2HHD - chains C and D of the 4 polymer chains in the assembly; structure by X-ray diffraction, 2.20 A resolution.

[Chain C]
Protein: Hemoglobin (deoxy) (alpha chain)
Organism: Homo sapiens
UniProt: P01922 (HBA_HUMAN); residues 1-141 here = UniProt positions 1-141
Chain sequence (141 residues; each row starts with the number of its first residue):
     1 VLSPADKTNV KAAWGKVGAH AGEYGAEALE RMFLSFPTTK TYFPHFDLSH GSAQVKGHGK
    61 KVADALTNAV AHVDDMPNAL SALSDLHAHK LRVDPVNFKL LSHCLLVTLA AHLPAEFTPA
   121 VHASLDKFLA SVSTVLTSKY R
Bound ions: heme Fe near H87 (its only coordinating residue here)
Small-molecule neighbours: heme (HEM): M32, T39, Y42, F43, H45, F46, H58, K61, V62, A65, L66, L83, L86, H87, L91, V93, N97, F98, L101, L105, V132, L136

[Chain D]
Protein: Hemoglobin (deoxy) (beta chain)
Organism: Homo sapiens
UniProt: P68871 (HBB_HUMAN); residue numbers follow UniProt; this construct covers 1-146
Chain sequence (146 residues; numbered 1 to 146; the number before each row is that of its first residue):
     1 VHLTPEEKSA VTALWGKVNV DEVGGEALGR LLVVYPWTQR FFESFGDLST PDAVMGNPKV
    61 KAHGKKVLGA FSDGLAHLDN LKGTFATLSE LHCDKLHVDP ENFRLLGNVL VCVLAHHFGK
   121 EFTPPVQAAY QKVVAGVANA LAHKYH
Bound ions: heme Fe near H92 (its only coordinating residue here)
Small-molecule neighbours: heme (HEM): L31, T38, F41, F42, H63, K66, V67, A70, F71, F85, L88, L91, H92, L96, V98, N102, F103, L106, L141

[Interface between chain C and chain D]
Contacting residue pairs - 37 pairs, chain C then chain D:
  R31(C) - F122(D)  hydrogen bond (side chain-backbone)
  R31(C) - T123(D)
  R31(C) - P124(D)
  R31(C) - Q127(D)  hydrogen bond
  L34(C) - P124(D)  hydrophobic
  L34(C) - P125(D)
  L34(C) - A128(D)
  S35(C) - Q127(D)  hydrogen bond
  S35(C) - A128(D)
  S35(C) - Q131(D)
  K99(C) - N108(D)
  H103(C) - N108(D)
  H103(C) - Q127(D)
  H103(C) - Q131(D)  hydrogen bond
  V107(C) - V111(D)  hydrophobic
  V107(C) - A115(D)  hydrophobic
  V107(C) - F122(D)  hydrophobic
  V107(C) - Q127(D)
  A110(C) - C112(D)
  A110(C) - A115(D)
  A110(C) - H116(D)
  A111(C) - A115(D)  hydrogen bond (backbone-backbone)
  A111(C) - G119(D)
  A111(C) - K120(D)
  P114(C) - H116(D)  hydrogen bond (backbone-side chain)
  F117(C) - R30(D)  hydrogen bond (backbone-side chain)
  F117(C) - H116(D)  hydrogen bond (backbone-side chain)
  T118(C) - R30(D)
  P119(C) - R30(D)
  P119(C) - V33(D)
  P119(C) - M55(D)  hydrophobic
  H122(C) - R30(D)  hydrogen bond
  H122(C) - V34(D)
  H122(C) - C112(D)
  A123(C) - V34(D)
  D126(C) - V34(D)
  D126(C) - Y35(D)  hydrogen bond
Other interface residues (no listed pair), chain C (22 interface residues in all): E27, E30, F36, C104, L106, L113, A120
Other interface residues (no listed pair), chain D (22 interface residues in all): E26, P51, V109

[Overview]
The chain C/chain D interface involves 22 residues from each chain; the contacts include 10 hydrogen bonds.
Polar contacts include R31(C)-F122(D), R31(C)-Q127(D) and S35(C)-Q127(D). Bound to chain C: heme. Ligands of
chain D: heme.
Here chain C is Hemoglobin (deoxy) (alpha chain) and chain D is Hemoglobin (deoxy) (beta chain), both from
Homo sapiens. Entry 2HHD (Oxygen affinity modulation by the N-termini of the beta-chains in human and bovine
hemoglobin) was determined by X-ray diffraction (same publication as 1HDB).
